PDB entry 4US7 | X-ray diffraction, 1.96 A resolution | chain A

[Chain A]
Protein: Pild processed protein
From: Shewanella oneidensis
UniProtKB: Q8EII5 (Q8EII5_SHEON); residues 2-89 here correspond to UniProt positions 36-123 (UniProt number = residue number + 34)
Sequence (89 residues; row label = number of the first residue in the row):
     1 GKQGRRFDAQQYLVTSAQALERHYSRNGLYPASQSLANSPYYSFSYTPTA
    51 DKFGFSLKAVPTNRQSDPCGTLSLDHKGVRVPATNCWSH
Differences from the reference sequence: cloning artifact (1)
Disulfide bonds: C69-C86

[Summary]
Chain A is Pild processed protein (Shewanella oneidensis); the structure, Sulfur SAD Phased Structure of a
Type IV Pilus Protein from Shewanella oneidensis, was determined by X-ray diffraction, deposited together with
4D40.
